PDB entry 7Z4W | electron microscopy, 2.70 A resolution | chains a and 1 of the 30 polymer chains in the assembly

== Chain a ==
Molecule: Head completion protein gp15
From: Bacillus subtilis
Reference sequence: Q38584 (HCP15_BPSPP); residues 1-102 here = UniProt positions 1-102
Amino-acid sequence (102 residues; each row starts with the number of its first residue):
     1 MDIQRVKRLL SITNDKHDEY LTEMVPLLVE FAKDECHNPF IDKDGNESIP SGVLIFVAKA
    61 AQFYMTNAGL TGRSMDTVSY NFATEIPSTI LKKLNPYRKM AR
What the authors report for this chain:
  - self-association interface (contacts with another copy of this molecule); pairs are residue here / residue on that copy: Arg5-Glu23 (salt bridge), Arg8-Glu23 (salt bridge)

== Chain 1 ==
Molecule: Head completion protein gp16
From: Bacillus subtilis
Reference sequence: O48446 (HCP16_BPSPP); residues 1-109 here = UniProt positions 1-109
Amino-acid sequence (109 residues; each row starts with the number of its first residue):
     1 MYEEFPDVIT FQSYVEQSNG EGGKTYKWVD EFTAAAHVQP ISQEEYYKAQ QLQTPIGYNI
    61 YTPYDDRIDK KMRVIYRGKI VTFIGDPVDL SGLQEITRIK GKEDGAYVG
What the authors report for this chain:
  - conformationally variable residues (order/disorder transition): Gln43 to Gln51
  - self-association interface (contacts with another copy of this molecule); pairs are residue here / residue on that copy: Tyr47-Glu45, Gln43

== Interface between chain a and chain 1 ==
Residue-residue contacts (13):
  Ser11(a) with Met1(1)
  Arg73(a) with Glu95(1), salt bridge
  Met75(a) with Leu90(1); Ser91(1); Leu93(1), hydrophobic; Glu95(1)
  Asp76(a) with Ser91(1); Arg98(1), salt bridge
  Thr77(a) with Tyr61(1), hydrogen bond; Leu90(1); Arg98(1)
  Val78(a) with Ile96(1), hydrophobic
  Tyr80(a) with Glu4(1), hydrogen bond
Interface features reported in the paper:
  - specific contacts: Arg73(a)-Glu95(1) (salt bridge), Thr77(a)-Tyr61(1) (hydrogen bond), Thr77(a)-Arg98(1) (hydrogen bond)

== In short ==
The interface between chain a and chain 1 involves 7 residues on one side and 9 on the other; the contacts
include 2 hydrogen bonds and 2 salt bridges. Among the polar pairs are Arg73(a)-Glu95(1), Asp76(a)-Arg98(1)
and Thr77(a)-Tyr61(1). The authors report a salt bridge between Arg73(a) and Glu95(1); hydrogen bonds between
Thr77(a) and Tyr61(1) and Thr77(a) and Arg98(1). The paper reports conformational variability at Gln43(1); a
self-association interface involving Arg5(a), Arg8(a) and Gln43(1) among others.
Chain a is Head completion protein gp15 and chain 1 is Head completion protein gp16, both from Bacillus
subtilis; the structure, gp6/gp15/gp16 connector complex of bacteriophage SPP1, was determined by electron
microscopy.
